4RFT - chains H and M of the 60 polymer chains in the assembly; structure by X-ray diffraction, 3.10 A resolution.

[Chain H (and M)]
Molecule: Coat protein
Source organism: Epinephelus coioides nervous necrosis virus
Notes: chain M of this document is another copy of the same molecule, construct and numbering; everything in this record applies to it too
UniProt: Q8JNX5 (Q8JNX5_9VIRU); residue numbers follow UniProt; this construct covers 35-217
Chain sequence (183 residues; numbered 35 to 217; the number before each row is that of its first residue):
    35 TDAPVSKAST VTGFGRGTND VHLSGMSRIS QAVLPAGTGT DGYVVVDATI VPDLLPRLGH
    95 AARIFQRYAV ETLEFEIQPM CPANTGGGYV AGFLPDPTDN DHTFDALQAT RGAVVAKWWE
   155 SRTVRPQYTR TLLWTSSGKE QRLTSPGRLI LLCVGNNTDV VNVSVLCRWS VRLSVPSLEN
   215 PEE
Unresolved in the structure: 35-51, 215-217

[Interface between chain H and chain M]
Contacting residue pairs - 25 pairs, chain H then chain M:
  Val55(H) with Val55(M), hydrophobic; His56(M)
  His56(H) with Val55(M)
  Leu57(H) with Phe99(M), hydrophobic
  Pro90(H) with Leu212(M), hydrophobic
  Arg91(H) with Ile98(M), hydrogen bond (side chain-backbone); Phe99(M); Pro210(M); Ser211(M)
  His94(H) with His94(M); Arg97(M); Ile98(M); Leu212(M)
  Ala95(H) with Ile98(M)
  Arg97(H) with His94(M)
  Ile98(H) with Arg91(M), hydrogen bond (backbone-side chain); His94(M); Ala95(M)
  Phe99(H) with Leu57(M), hydrophobic; Arg91(M)
  Pro210(H) with Arg91(M)
  Ser211(H) with Arg91(M), hydrogen bond (backbone-side chain)
  Leu212(H) with Pro90(M), hydrophobic; Arg91(M); His94(M)

[Overview]
Chain H and chain M each contribute 13 residues to their interface; the contacts include 3 hydrogen bonds.
Among the polar pairs are Arg91(H)-Ile98(M) and Ser211(H)-Arg91(M).
Chain H and chain M are both Coat protein (Epinephelus coioides nervous necrosis virus); the structure, T=1
subviral particle of Grouper nervous necrosis virus capsid protein deletion mutant (delta 1-34 & 218-338), was
determined by X-ray diffraction together with 4RFU and 4WIZ from the same study.
